PDB entry 1QRS | X-ray diffraction, 2.60 A resolution | chains B and A

== Chain B ==
Molecule: Trnagln2
Organism: Escherichia coli
Sequence (75 nucleotides; each row starts with the number of its first residue; note: 1 number in that range is skipped by the numbering (no residue carries it; nothing is unmodelled there)):
     1 UGGGGUAUCG CCAAGC
    18 GGUAAGGCAC CGGAUUCUGA UUCCGGCAUU CCGAGGUUCG AAUCCUCGUA CCCCAGCCA
Disordered / not traced: 1

== Chain A ==
Molecule: Protein (glutaminyl-tRNA synthetase (e.c.6.1.1.18))
Organism: Escherichia coli
Notes: EC 6.1.1.18
UniProt: P00962 (SYQ_ECOLI); residues 1-553 here = UniProt positions 1-553
Sequence (553 residues; row label = number of the first residue in the row):
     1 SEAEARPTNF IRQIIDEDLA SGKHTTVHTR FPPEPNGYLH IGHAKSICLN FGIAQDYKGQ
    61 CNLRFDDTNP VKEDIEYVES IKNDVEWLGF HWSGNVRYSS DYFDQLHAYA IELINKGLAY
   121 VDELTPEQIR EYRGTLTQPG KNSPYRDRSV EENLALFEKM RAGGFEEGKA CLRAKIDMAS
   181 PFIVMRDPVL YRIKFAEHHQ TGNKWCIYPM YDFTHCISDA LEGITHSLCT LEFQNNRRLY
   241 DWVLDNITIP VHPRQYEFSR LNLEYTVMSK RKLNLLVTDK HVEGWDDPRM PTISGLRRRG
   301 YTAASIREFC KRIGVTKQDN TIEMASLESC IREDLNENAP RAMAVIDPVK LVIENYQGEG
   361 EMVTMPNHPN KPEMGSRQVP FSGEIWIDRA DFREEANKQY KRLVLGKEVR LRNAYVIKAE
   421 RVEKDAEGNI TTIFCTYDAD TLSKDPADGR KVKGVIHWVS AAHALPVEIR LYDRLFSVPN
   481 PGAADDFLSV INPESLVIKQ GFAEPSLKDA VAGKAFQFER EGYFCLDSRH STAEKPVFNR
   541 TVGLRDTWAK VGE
Disordered / not traced: 1-7, 443-453, 548-553
Disulfide bonds: Cys-48/Cys-310
Sequence notes: engineered mutation Asn-235 (Asp in P00962)
Residues lining bound ligands: ATP (adenosine-5'-triphosphate): Phe-31, Pro-32, Pro-33, Glu-34, Asn-36, His-40, Gly-42, His-43, Lys-45, Ser-46, Leu-228, Cys-229, Thr-230, Phe-258, Arg-260, Leu-261, Met-268, Ser-269, Lys-270
UniProt features mapped onto this chain:
  - binding site (L-glutamine): Asp-67

== Interface between chain B and chain A ==
Pairs across the interface (96):
  G2(B) with Leu-136(A), base contact; Thr-137(A), base contact; Pro-181(A), hydrogen bond to the base; Ile-183(A), base contact
  G3(B) with Pro-181(A), sugar contact; Phe-182(A), sugar contact; Asn-235(A), hydrogen bond to the base
  G4(B) with Phe-182(A), sugar contact; Asn-235(A), sugar contact; Arg-238(A), hydrogen bond to the sugar
  G5(B) with Gln-234(A), hydrogen bond to the sugar; Lys-317(A), phosphate contact
  U6(B) with Lys-317(A), phosphate contact; Gln-318(A), hydrogen bond to the sugar
  A7(B) with Gln-318(A), hydrogen bond to the phosphate
  U8(B) with Gln-318(A), hydrogen bond to the phosphate
  G10(B) with Glu-323(A), hydrogen bond to the base
  C11(B) with Thr-321(A), hydrogen bond to the sugar; Ile-322(A), sugar contact; Glu-323(A), sugar contact
  C12(B) with Ile-313(A), hydrogen bond to the sugar; Asn-320(A), phosphate contact; Thr-321(A), hydrogen bond to the phosphate
  A13(B) with Ile-313(A), sugar contact; Thr-316(A), hydrogen bond to the phosphate; Gln-318(A), phosphate contact
  A14(B) with Thr-316(A), phosphate contact
  G15(B) with Gln-13(A), phosphate contact
  C16(B) with Gln-13(A), hydrogen bond to the base
  C25(B) with Ala-325(A), sugar contact; Ser-326(A), hydrogen bond to the sugar; Ser-329(A), sugar contact
  A26(B) with Ala-325(A), sugar contact; Arg-545(A), salt bridge to the phosphate
  C27(B) with Arg-545(A), salt bridge to the phosphate
  C34(B) with Arg-410(A), base contact; Leu-411(A), base contact; Arg-412(A), hydrogen bond to the sugar; Asn-413(A), hydrogen bond to the base; Ala-414(A), base contact; Leu-442(A), base contact; Val-455(A), sugar contact
  U35(B) with Arg-341(A), hydrogen bond to the base; Pro-369(A), base contact; Arg-412(A), hydrogen bond to the phosphate; Val-455(A), sugar contact; Gln-517(A), hydrogen bond to the base; Glu-519(A), hydrogen bond to the base; Arg-520(A), hydrogen bond to the base
  G36(B) with Gln-399(A), hydrogen bond to the base; Tyr-400(A), base contact; Lys-401(A), salt bridge to the phosphate; Arg-402(A), hydrogen bond to the base; Arg-520(A), salt bridge to the phosphate; Thr-547(A), hydrogen bond to the phosphate
  A37(B) with Asn-370(A), base contact; Arg-545(A), sugar contact; Thr-547(A), hydrogen bond to the phosphate
  U38(B) with Asn-336(A), hydrogen bond to the sugar; Asn-370(A), hydrogen bond to the base; Arg-545(A), phosphate contact
  C69(B) with Asp-319(A), hydrogen bond to the sugar
  C70(B) with Glu-232(A), sugar contact; Asn-235(A), hydrogen bond to the base
  C71(B) with Leu-136(A), base contact; Ile-183(A), sugar contact; Asn-235(A), hydrogen bond to the sugar
  A72(B) with Arg-133(A), hydrogen bond to the sugar; Thr-135(A), base contact; Leu-136(A), base contact; Ile-183(A), sugar contact
  G73(B) with Arg-130(A), phosphate contact; Arg-133(A), salt bridge to the phosphate
  C74(B) with Leu-124(A), hydrogen bond to the base; Thr-125(A), base contact; Pro-126(A), base contact; Ile-129(A), base contact; Arg-133(A), salt bridge to the phosphate; Gly-168(A), hydrogen bond to the base; Val-189(A), phosphate contact; Arg-192(A), base contact; Met-210(A), sugar contact
  C75(B) with Asn-69(A), hydrogen bond to the sugar; Arg-192(A), salt bridge to the phosphate; Lys-194(A), salt bridge to the phosphate; Met-210(A), sugar contact
  A76(B) with Glu-34(A), sugar contact; Asp-66(A), phosphate contact; Thr-68(A), hydrogen bond to the phosphate; Asn-69(A), phosphate contact; Arg-192(A), salt bridge to the phosphate; Pro-209(A), phosphate contact; Met-210(A), phosphate contact; Tyr-211(A), hydrogen bond to the phosphate; Phe-233(A), base contact; Asn-236(A), base contact
Other interface residues (no listed pair), chain B (31 interface residues in all): G24
Other interface residues (no listed pair), chain A (72 interface residues in all): Lys-72, Gly-134, Ala-170, Cys-171, Ile-193, Arg-237, Arg-312, Gly-314, Val-315, Leu-544

== Summary ==
The interface between chain B and chain A involves 31 residues on one side and 72 on the other; the contacts
include 36 hydrogen bonds and 9 salt bridges. Among the polar pairs are G2(B)/Pro-181(A), G3(B)/Asn-235(A) and
G10(B)/Glu-323(A). Bound to chain A: ATP.
Chain B is Trnagln2 and chain A is Protein (glutaminyl-tRNA synthetase (e.c.6.1.1.18)), both from Escherichia
coli; the structure, Glutaminyl-tRNA synthetase mutant D235N complexed with glutamine transfer RNA, was
determined by X-ray diffraction (same publication as 1QRU).
